6F2V - chain A; structure by X-ray diffraction, 2.50 A resolution.

Chain A:
Protein: Ectonucleotide pyrophosphatase/phosphodiesterase family member 3
Organism: Rattus norvegicus
Notes: EC 3.1.4.1, 3.6.1.9
Reference sequence: P97675 (ENPP3_RAT); numbering as in UniProt (aligned over 140-875)
Chain sequence (749 residues; each row starts with the number of its first residue):
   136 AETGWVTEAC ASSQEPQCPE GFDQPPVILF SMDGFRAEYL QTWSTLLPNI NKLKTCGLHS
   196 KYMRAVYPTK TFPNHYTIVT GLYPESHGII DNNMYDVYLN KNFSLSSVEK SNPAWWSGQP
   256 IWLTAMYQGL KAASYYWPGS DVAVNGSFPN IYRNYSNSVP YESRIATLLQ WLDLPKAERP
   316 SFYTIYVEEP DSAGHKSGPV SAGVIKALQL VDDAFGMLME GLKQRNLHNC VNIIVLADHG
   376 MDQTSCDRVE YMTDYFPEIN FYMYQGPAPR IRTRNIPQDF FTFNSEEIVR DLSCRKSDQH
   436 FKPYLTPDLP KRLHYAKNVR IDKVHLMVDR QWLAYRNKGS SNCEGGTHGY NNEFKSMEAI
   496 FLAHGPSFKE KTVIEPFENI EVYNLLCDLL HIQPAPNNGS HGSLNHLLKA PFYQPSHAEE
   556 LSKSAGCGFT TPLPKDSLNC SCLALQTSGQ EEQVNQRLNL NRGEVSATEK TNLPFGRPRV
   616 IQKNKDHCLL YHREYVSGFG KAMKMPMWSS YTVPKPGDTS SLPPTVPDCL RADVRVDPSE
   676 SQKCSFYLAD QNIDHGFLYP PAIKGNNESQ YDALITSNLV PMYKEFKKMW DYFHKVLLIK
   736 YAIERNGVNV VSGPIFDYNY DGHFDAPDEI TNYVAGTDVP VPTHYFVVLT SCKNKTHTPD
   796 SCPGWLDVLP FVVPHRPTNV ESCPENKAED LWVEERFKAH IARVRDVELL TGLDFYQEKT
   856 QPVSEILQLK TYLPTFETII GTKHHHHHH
Disordered / not traced: 136-139, 147-150, 475-476, 581-584, 872-884
Differences from the reference sequence: expression tag (136-139, 876-884); variant Val201 (Met in P97675), Asn596 (Ser in P97675), Arg597 (Gly in P97675)
Disulfide bonds: Cys145-Cys191, Cys153-Cys365, Cys381-Cys478, Cys429-Cys818, Cys562-Cys623, Cys575-Cys679, Cys577-Cys664, Cys787-Cys797
Covalent attachments: N-acetylglucosamine (NAG) linked to Asn237, Asn280, Asn289, Asn533, Asn789
Ion coordination: Zn2+ site 1: Asp168, Thr206, Asp373, His374; Zn2+ site 2: Asp326, His330, His483 (together with adenosine monophosphate); Ca2+: Asp752, Asn754, Asp756, His758, Asp760
Residues lining bound ligands: adenosine monophosphate (AMP): Asp168, Lys205, Thr206, Phe207, Asn227, Leu240, Lys245, Pro273, Asp276, Tyr290, Asn292, Tyr321, Glu323, Asp326, Ser327, His330, His374, His483
Swiss-Prot annotation at these positions:
  - active site: Thr206 (Nucleophile)
  - binding site (Zn(2+)): Asp168, Thr206, Asp326, His330, Asp373, His374, His483
  - binding site (ATP): Lys205, Asn227, Asp276, Tyr290
  - binding site (Ca(2+)): Asp752, Asn754, Asp756, His758, Asp760
  - glycosylation (N-linked (GlcNAc...) asparagine): Asn237, Asn280, Asn289, Asn533, Asn574, Asn594, Asn702, Asn789
  - natural variant: Val201 (M201V: this construct carries the variant)
Reported in the primary citation:
  - binding site for adenosine monophosphate: Phe207, Asn227, Lys245, Tyr290
  - catalytic residues: Thr206 (proposed by the authors, not directly observed)
  - mutagenesis - T206A, T379V (10-fold), G480A/G481A/G484A: decreased catalytic activity

Summary:
Chain A binds adenosine monophosphate. N-acetylglucosamine is covalently linked to Asn237, Asn280, Asn289,
Asn533 and Asn789. Asp168, Thr206, Asp373 and His374 form the Zn2+ site 1. From UniProt: active-site residue
Thr206, 7 Zn2+-binding residues, 4 ATP-binding residues and 5 Ca2+-binding residues. From the paper: the
catalytic residue Thr206; T206A, T379V and G480A/G481A/G484A reduce catalytic activity.
Chain A is Ectonucleotide pyrophosphatase/phosphodiesterase family member 3 (Rattus norvegicus); the
structure, Crystal structure of ectonucleotide phosphodiesterase/pyrophosphatase-3 (NPP3) in complex with AMP,
was determined by X-ray diffraction (same publication as 6F2T, 6F2Y, 6F30 and 6F33).
